PDB entry 7BGN | X-ray diffraction, 2.70 A resolution | chains A and B

== Chain A (and B) ==
Name: Phosphoribosyl-AMP cyclohydrolase
Source organism: Medicago truncatula
Notes: EC 3.5.4.19, 3.6.1.31; chain B of this document is another copy of the same molecule, construct and numbering; everything in this record applies to it too
UniProt: A0A072U2X9 (A0A072U2X9_MEDTR); residue numbers follow UniProt; this construct covers 49-283
Amino-acid sequence (238 residues; row label = number of the first residue in the row):
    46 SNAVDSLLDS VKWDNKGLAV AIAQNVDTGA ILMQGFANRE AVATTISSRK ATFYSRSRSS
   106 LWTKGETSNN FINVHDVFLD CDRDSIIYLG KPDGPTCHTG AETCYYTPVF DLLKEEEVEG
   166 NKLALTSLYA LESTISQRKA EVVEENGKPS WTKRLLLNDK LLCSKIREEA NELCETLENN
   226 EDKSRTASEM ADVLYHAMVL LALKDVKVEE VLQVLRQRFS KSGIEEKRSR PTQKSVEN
Not modelled in the structure: 46-47, 158-165, 189-193, 265-283 (chain B: 46, 159-165, 188-193, 265-283)
Construct notes: expression tag (46-48)
Metal / ion sites: Zn2+ site 1: Asp125, Asp127, Asp129; Zn2+ site 2: Cys126 (shared with Cys142(B), Cys149(B) of chain B); Zn2+ site 3: Cys142, Cys149 (shared with Cys126(B) of chain B); Zn2+ site 4: His143 (shared with 3 residues of chain D); Zn2+ site 5: Glu214, Glu234, Asp237 (shared with 1 residue of chain F); Mg2+ near Glu217 (its only coordinating residue here)
Small-molecule neighbours:
  - adenosine monophosphate (AMP), molecule 1: Met78, Arg103, Trp107, Thr108, Lys109, Gly110, Glu111, Thr112, Ser113, Thr141, Cys142, His143, Cys149
  - adenosine monophosphate (AMP), molecule 2: Leu176, Thr179, Arg183, Ser195, Trp196, Thr197, Asp237, Tyr240, His241
  - adenosine monophosphate (AMP), molecule 3: Leu260, Arg263, Phe264
From the paper describing this entry:
  - Zn2+ coordination: Cys126, Cys142, Cys149
  - binding site for adenosine monophosphate: Trp107 to Ser113, Thr141, Arg183, Ser195, Trp196, Thr197, Tyr240, Arg263
  - catalytic residues: His143
  - mutagenesis - H143E: abolished catalytic activity
  - mutagenesis - K109A, T112V, S113A, H143E (Kd 68 uM): decreased binding to adenosine monophosphate

== How chain A and chain B interact ==
Pairs across the interface (154):
  Ala48(A) with Leu158(B)
  Val49(A) with Leu158(B), hydrophobic
  Leu52(A) with Val154(B), hydrophobic; Leu157(B), hydrophobic; Leu158(B), hydrophobic
  Val65(A) with Gln79(B)
  Ile67(A) with Ile67(B), hydrophobic; Ile76(B), hydrophobic
  Gln69(A) with Gly74(B), hydrogen bond (side chain-backbone); Ile76(B)
  Asn70(A) with Thr171(B)
  Val71(A) with Thr171(B); Ser172(B), hydrogen bond (backbone-backbone)
  Asp72(A) with Ser172(B), hydrogen bond
  Gly74(A) with Gln69(B), hydrogen bond (backbone-side chain); Gly74(B); Thr171(B)
  Ile76(A) with Ile67(B), hydrophobic; Gln69(B); Ile76(B), hydrophobic; Ile132(B), hydrophobic
  Gln79(A) with Val65(B); Ser130(B), hydrogen bond
  Ile91(A) with Val154(B), hydrophobic; Phe155(B), hydrophobic; Leu158(B), hydrophobic
  Arg94(A) with Phe155(B)
  His120(A) with Phe155(B)
  Asp121(A) with Val154(B); Phe155(B); Lys167(B), salt bridge
  Val122(A) with Thr152(B); Pro153(B); Val154(B), hydrogen bond (backbone-backbone)
  Phe123(A) with Thr152(B); Pro153(B); Lys167(B); Leu168(B); Ala169(B), hydrophobic
  Leu124(A) with Tyr151(B); Thr152(B), hydrogen bond (backbone-backbone); Val154(B), hydrophobic
  Asp125(A) with Cys149(B); Tyr150(B)
  Cys126(A) with Cys142(B), hydrophobic; Cys149(B), hydrogen bond (backbone-backbone); Tyr151(B)
  Arg128(A) with Thr152(B); Leu157(B)
  Ser130(A) with Gln79(B), hydrogen bond; Tyr150(B), hydrogen bond
  Ile132(A) with Ile76(B), hydrophobic; Tyr150(B), hydrophobic
  Leu134(A) with Leu170(B)
  Cys142(A) with Cys126(B), hydrophobic
  Cys149(A) with Asp125(B); Cys126(B), hydrogen bond (backbone-backbone)
  Tyr150(A) with Ile67(B); Leu124(B); Asp125(B); Ser130(B), hydrogen bond; Ile132(B), hydrophobic
  Tyr151(A) with Leu124(B); Cys126(B)
  Thr152(A) with Phe123(B); Leu124(B), hydrogen bond (backbone-backbone); Asp125(B); Arg128(B)
  Pro153(A) with Val122(B); Phe123(B), hydrophobic
  Val154(A) with Leu52(B), hydrophobic; Ile91(B), hydrophobic; Val122(B), hydrogen bond (backbone-backbone)
  Phe155(A) with Ile91(B), hydrophobic; His120(B); Asp121(B)
  Leu157(A) with Ala48(B); Leu52(B), hydrophobic
  Lys167(A) with Phe123(B)
  Ala169(A) with Phe123(B), hydrophobic
  Leu170(A) with Leu134(B)
  Thr171(A) with Asn70(B); Val71(B); Gly74(B)
  Ser172(A) with Val71(B), hydrogen bond (backbone-backbone); Asp72(B), hydrogen bond; Leu257(B); Arg261(B); Phe264(B)
  Leu176(A) with Leu260(B), hydrophobic
  Cys208(A) with Cys219(B), hydrogen bond (backbone-side chain); Leu222(B), hydrophobic; Glu223(B)
  Ile211(A) with Cys219(B), hydrophobic
  Arg212(A) with Asn216(B), hydrogen bond; Cys219(B); Glu223(B), salt bridge
  Ala215(A) with Ala215(B), hydrophobic
  Asn216(A) with Arg212(B), hydrogen bond
  Leu218(A) with Leu245(B), hydrophobic
  Cys219(A) with Cys208(B), hydrophobic; Ile211(B), hydrophobic; Arg212(B)
  Thr221(A) with Lys249(B), hydrogen bond (backbone-side chain)
  Leu222(A) with Cys208(B), hydrophobic; Leu245(B), hydrophobic; Leu248(B), hydrophobic; Lys249(B)
  Glu223(A) with Cys208(B); Arg212(B), salt bridge
  Asn225(A) with Lys249(B)
  Glu226(A) with Lys249(B), hydrogen bond (backbone-side chain)
  Lys228(A) with Lys249(B); Asp250(B), salt bridge; Val251(B)
  Thr231(A) with Leu245(B); Leu246(B); Lys249(B)
  Ala232(A) with Val251(B), hydrophobic
  Ser233(A) with Arg263(B), hydrogen bond (backbone-side chain)
  Met235(A) with Ala242(B), hydrophobic; Leu246(B), hydrophobic; Val256(B), hydrophobic
  Ala236(A) with Val256(B); Val259(B), hydrophobic; Leu260(B); Arg263(B)
  Asp237(A) with Arg263(B), salt bridge
  Leu239(A) with Val256(B), hydrophobic
  Ala242(A) with Met235(B), hydrophobic
  Leu245(A) with Leu218(B), hydrophobic; Leu222(B), hydrophobic; Thr231(B)
  Leu246(A) with Thr231(B); Met235(B), hydrophobic
  Lys249(A) with Thr221(B); Leu222(B); Glu226(B), hydrogen bond (side chain-backbone); Lys228(B); Thr231(B)
  Asp250(A) with Lys228(B), salt bridge
  Val251(A) with Lys228(B)
  Glu255(A) with Lys228(B), salt bridge
  Val256(A) with Met235(B), hydrophobic; Ala236(B); Leu239(B), hydrophobic
  Leu257(A) with Ser172(B)
  Val259(A) with Ala236(B), hydrophobic
  Leu260(A) with Leu176(B), hydrophobic; Ala236(B)
  Arg261(A) with Ser172(B)
  Arg263(A) with Ser233(B), hydrogen bond; Ala236(B); Asp237(B), salt bridge
Interface residues without a listed pair, chain A (85 interface residues in all): Thr73, Ala75, Phe81, Asp129, Leu168, Leu173, Asp204, Leu207, Glu220, Tyr240, Leu248, Phe264
Interface residues without a listed pair, chain B (85 interface residues in all): Thr73, Ala75, Phe81, Arg101, Ile131, Asp156, Leu173, Asp204, Leu207, Glu220, Asn225, Ala232, Glu255

== Summary ==
The chain A/chain B interface involves 85 residues from each chain, with 24 hydrogen bonds and 8 salt bridges.
Polar contacts include Asp121(A)-Lys167(B), Arg212(A)-Glu223(B) and Lys228(A)-Asp250(B). Ligands of chain A: 3
copies of adenosine monophosphate. The paper reports the catalytic residue His143(A); K109A, T112V and S113A
of chain A, among others, reduce binding to adenosine monophosphate.
Both chains are Phosphoribosyl-AMP cyclohydrolase (Medicago truncatula). Entry 7BGN (Crystal structure of
MtHISN2-AMP complex, a bifunctional enzyme from the histidine biosynthetic pathway) was determined by X-ray
diffraction (same publication as 7BGM).
